Entry 6TCE (X-ray diffraction, 2.92 A resolution); this record covers chains A and B.

== Chain A ==
Protein: Mothers against decapentaplegic homolog 5
From: Homo sapiens
Notes: engineered mutation(s): GGGS insertion in Loop1
UniProtKB: Q99717 (SMAD5_HUMAN); the construct has insertions or renumbered stretches relative to UniProt, so the offset changes along the chain: 5-18 = UniProt 9-22; 23-138 = UniProt 23-138
Sequence (134 residues; each row starts with the number of its first residue):
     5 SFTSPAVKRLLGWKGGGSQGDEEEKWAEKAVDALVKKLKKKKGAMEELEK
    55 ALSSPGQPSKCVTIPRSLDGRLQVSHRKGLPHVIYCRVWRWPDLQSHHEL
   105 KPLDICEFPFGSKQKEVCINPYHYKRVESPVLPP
Disordered / not traced: 5-7, 19-24, 137-138
Sequence notes: insertion (19-22)
Curated features (UniProtKB/Swiss-Prot):
  - binding site (Zn(2+)): Cys65, Cys110, Cys122, His127
Metal / ion sites: Zn2+: Cys65, Cys110, Cys122, His127

== Chain B ==
Molecule: 16-nt DNA strand
Sequence (16 nucleotides; numbered 1 to 16; the number before each row is that of its first residue):
     1 TGCAGGCTAGCCTGCA

== Chain A / chain B interface ==
Residue-residue contacts - 8 pairs, chain A then chain B:
  Ala37(A) with DT8(B), phosphate contact
  Ser71(A) with DG10(B), phosphate contact
  Leu72(A) with DG10(B), hydrogen bond to the phosphate
  Arg75(A) with DC11(B), base contact
  Gln77(A) with DT8(B), sugar contact; DA9(B), hydrogen bond to the base
  Ser79(A) with DT8(B), hydrogen bond to the phosphate
  Lys82(A) with DG10(B), hydrogen bond to the base
Also at the interface, not in a pair above, chain A (11 interface residues in all): Lys41, Asp73, Leu76, Val78

== Summary ==
11 residues of chain A face 4 of chain B across their interface; the contacts include 4 hydrogen bonds. Polar
pairs include Gln77(A)-DA9(B), Lys82(A)-DG10(B) and Leu72(A)-DG10(B). Cys65(A), Cys110(A), Cys122(A) and
His127(A) coordinate Zn2+. Curated annotation (UniProt) lists 4 Zn2+-binding residues on chain A.
Here chain A is Mothers against decapentaplegic homolog 5 (Homo sapiens) and chain B is a 16-nt DNA strand.
Entry 6TCE (Crystal structure of the GGCT site-bound MH1 domain of Smad5 containing a GGGS insertion in the
...) was determined by X-ray diffraction together with 6ZMN, 6TBZ, 6FZS and 6FZT from the same study.
